PDB entry 8B7E | X-ray diffraction, 2.60 A resolution | chains A and T of the 3 polymer chains in the assembly

Chain A:
Name: DNA polymerase epsilon catalytic subunit A
Source organism: Saccharomyces cerevisiae
Notes: EC 2.7.7.7, 3.1.11.-; fragment: Catalytic subunit of DNA Pol Epsilon
UniProt: P21951 (DPOE_YEAST); residue numbers follow UniProt; this construct covers 1-1186
Sequence (1191 residues; row label = number of the first residue in the row; numbers below 1 keep their minus sign (Gly-4 is residue -4)):
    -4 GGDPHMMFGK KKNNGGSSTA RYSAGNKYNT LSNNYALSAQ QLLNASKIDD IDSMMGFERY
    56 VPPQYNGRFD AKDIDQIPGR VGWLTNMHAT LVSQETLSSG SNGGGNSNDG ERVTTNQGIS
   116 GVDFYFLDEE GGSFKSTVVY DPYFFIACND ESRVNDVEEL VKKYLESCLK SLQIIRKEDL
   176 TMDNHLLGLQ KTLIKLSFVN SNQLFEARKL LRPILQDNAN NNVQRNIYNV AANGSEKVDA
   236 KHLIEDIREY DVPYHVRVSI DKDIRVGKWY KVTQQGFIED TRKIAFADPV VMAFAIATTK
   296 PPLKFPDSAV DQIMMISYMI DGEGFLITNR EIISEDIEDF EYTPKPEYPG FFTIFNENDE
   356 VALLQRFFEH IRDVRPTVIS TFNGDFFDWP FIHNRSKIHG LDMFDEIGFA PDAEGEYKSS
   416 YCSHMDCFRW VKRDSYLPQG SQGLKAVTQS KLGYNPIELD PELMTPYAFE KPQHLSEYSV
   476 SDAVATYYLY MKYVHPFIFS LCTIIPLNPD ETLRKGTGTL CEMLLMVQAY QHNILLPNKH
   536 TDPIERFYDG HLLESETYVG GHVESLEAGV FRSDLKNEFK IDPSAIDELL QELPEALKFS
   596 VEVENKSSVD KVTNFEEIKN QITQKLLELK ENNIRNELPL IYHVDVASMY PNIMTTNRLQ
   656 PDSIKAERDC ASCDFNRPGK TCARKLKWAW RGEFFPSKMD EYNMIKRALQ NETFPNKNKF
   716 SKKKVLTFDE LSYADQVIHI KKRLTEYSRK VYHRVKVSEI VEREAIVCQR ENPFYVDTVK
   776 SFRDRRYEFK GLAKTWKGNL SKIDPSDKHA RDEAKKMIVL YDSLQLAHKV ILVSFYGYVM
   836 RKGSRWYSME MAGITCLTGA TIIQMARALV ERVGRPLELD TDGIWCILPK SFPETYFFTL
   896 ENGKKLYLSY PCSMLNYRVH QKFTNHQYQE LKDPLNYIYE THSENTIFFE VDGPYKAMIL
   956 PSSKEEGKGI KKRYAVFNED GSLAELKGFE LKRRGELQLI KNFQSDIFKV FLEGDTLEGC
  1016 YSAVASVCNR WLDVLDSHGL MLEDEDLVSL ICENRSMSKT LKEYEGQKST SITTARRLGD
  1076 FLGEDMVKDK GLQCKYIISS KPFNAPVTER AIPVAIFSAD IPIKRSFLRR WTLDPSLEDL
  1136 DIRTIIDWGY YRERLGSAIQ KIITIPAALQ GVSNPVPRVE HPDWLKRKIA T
Unresolved in the structure: -4 to 30, 91-110, 226-233, 666-675
Differences from the reference sequence: expression tag (-4 to 0); engineered mutation Ala290 (Asp in P21951), Ala292 (Glu in P21951), Val828 (Asn in P21951)
Bound ions: Ca2+ site 1: Asp640, Val641, Asp877 (together with UTP); Ca2+ site 2: Asp640 (together with UTP)
Residues lining bound ligands: UTP (uridine 5'-triphosphate): Tyr431, Asp640, Val641, Ala642, Ser643, Met644, Tyr645, Pro646, Arg781, Lys785, Lys824, Val828, Tyr831, Thr876, Asp877
From the paper describing this entry:
  - binding site for UTP: Tyr645
  - mutagenesis - M644G (11-fold): increased catalytic activity on ribonucleotide (citing earlier work)
  - mutagenesis - M644G/N828V: decreased catalytic activity on dNTPs
  - mutagenesis - M644G/N828V: increased catalytic activity on ribonucleotide
  - mutagenesis - M644G/N828V: decreased growth

Chain T:
Molecule: Template DNA sequence
Sequence (16 nucleotides; numbered 1 to 16; the number before each row is that of its first residue):
     1 CTCTAGAACG CGGTTA
Unresolved in the structure: 1

Interface between chain A and chain T:
Pairs across the interface - 52 pairs, chain A then chain T:
  Lys510(A) - DT4(T)  salt bridge to the phosphate
  Gly511(A) - DT4(T)  hydrogen bond to the phosphate
  Gly511(A) - DA5(T)  phosphate contact
  Thr512(A) - DA5(T)  hydrogen bond to the base
  Gly513(A) - DA5(T)  hydrogen bond to the phosphate
  Thr514(A) - DT4(T)  hydrogen bond to the phosphate
  Thr514(A) - DA5(T)  hydrogen bond to the phosphate
  Thr552(A) - DA7(T)  hydrogen bond to the phosphate
  Tyr553(A) - DG6(T)  sugar contact
  Tyr553(A) - DA7(T)  phosphate contact
  Tyr553(A) - DA8(T)  phosphate contact
  Val554(A) - DA7(T)  phosphate contact
  Val554(A) - DA8(T)  phosphate contact
  Gly555(A) - DA7(T)  hydrogen bond to the phosphate
  Gly555(A) - DA8(T)  hydrogen bond to the phosphate
  Gly556(A) - DA8(T)  sugar contact
  Val558(A) - DA8(T)  phosphate contact
  Val558(A) - DC9(T)  phosphate contact
  Arg686(A) - DA8(T)  salt bridge to the phosphate
  Arg744(A) - DA16(T)  phosphate contact
  Val825(A) - DA5(T)  base contact
  Val828(A) - DA5(T)  base contact
  Ser829(A) - DA5(T)  hydrogen bond to the base
  Gly832(A) - DA5(T)  sugar contact
  Gly832(A) - DG6(T)  sugar contact
  Met835(A) - DG6(T)  sugar contact
  Met835(A) - DA7(T)  phosphate contact
  Arg836(A) - DT4(T)  base contact
  Arg836(A) - DA5(T)  salt bridge to the phosphate
  Lys837(A) - DT4(T)  base contact
  Gly838(A) - DT4(T)  base contact
  Lys963(A) - DC11(T)  salt bridge to the phosphate
  Gly964(A) - DG10(T)  phosphate contact
  Ile965(A) - DC11(T)  phosphate contact
  Lys966(A) - DC9(T)  salt bridge to the phosphate
  Lys966(A) - DG10(T)  hydrogen bond to the phosphate
  Lys967(A) - DA8(T)  base contact
  Lys967(A) - DC9(T)  sugar contact
  Arg968(A) - DG10(T)  phosphate contact
  Arg968(A) - DC11(T)  salt bridge to the phosphate
  Glu985(A) - DC11(T)  sugar contact
  Arg988(A) - DG10(T)  base contact
  Lys1063(A) - DT14(T)  phosphate contact
  Lys1063(A) - DT15(T)  phosphate contact
  Pro1101(A) - DT14(T)  phosphate contact
  Val1102(A) - DG13(T)  phosphate contact
  Val1102(A) - DT14(T)  phosphate contact
  Thr1103(A) - DG13(T)  phosphate contact
  Thr1103(A) - DT14(T)  hydrogen bond to the phosphate
  Tyr1145(A) - DG13(T)  hydrogen bond to the phosphate
  Arg1149(A) - DG12(T)  sugar contact
  Lys1156(A) - DC11(T)  salt bridge to the phosphate
Also at the interface, not in a pair above, chain A (42 interface residues in all): Glu409, Arg509, Lys534, Tyr831, Tyr833, Thr1065
Also at the interface, not in a pair above, chain T (14 interface residues in all): DC3

In short:
42 residues of chain A face 14 of chain T across their interface, with 12 hydrogen bonds and 7 salt bridges.
Among the polar pairs are Thr512(A)-DA5(T), Ser829(A)-DA5(T) and Gly511(A)-DT4(T). Bound to chain A: UTP. The
paper reports a binding site for UTP at Tyr645(A); M644G and M644G/N828V of chain A increase catalytic
activity on ribonucleotide.
Chain A is DNA polymerase epsilon catalytic subunit A (Saccharomyces cerevisiae) and chain T is Template DNA
sequence; the structure, The crystal structure of N828V variant of DNA Pol Epsilon containing UTP in the
polymerase active ..., was determined by X-ray diffraction (same publication as 8B76, 8B67, 8B6K, 8B77 and
8B79).
